7WAC - chains A and D of the 4 polymer chains in the assembly; structure by electron microscopy, 2.91 A resolution.

[Chain A (and D)]
Name: Cyanophycin synthase
Organism: Trichodesmium erythraeum IMS101
Notes: EC 6.3.2.29, 6.3.2.30; chain D of this document is another copy of the same molecule, construct and numbering; everything in this record applies to it too
UniProtKB: Q113V7 (Q113V7_TRIEI); numbering as in UniProt (aligned over 1-902)
Sequence (910 residues; each row starts with the number of its first residue):
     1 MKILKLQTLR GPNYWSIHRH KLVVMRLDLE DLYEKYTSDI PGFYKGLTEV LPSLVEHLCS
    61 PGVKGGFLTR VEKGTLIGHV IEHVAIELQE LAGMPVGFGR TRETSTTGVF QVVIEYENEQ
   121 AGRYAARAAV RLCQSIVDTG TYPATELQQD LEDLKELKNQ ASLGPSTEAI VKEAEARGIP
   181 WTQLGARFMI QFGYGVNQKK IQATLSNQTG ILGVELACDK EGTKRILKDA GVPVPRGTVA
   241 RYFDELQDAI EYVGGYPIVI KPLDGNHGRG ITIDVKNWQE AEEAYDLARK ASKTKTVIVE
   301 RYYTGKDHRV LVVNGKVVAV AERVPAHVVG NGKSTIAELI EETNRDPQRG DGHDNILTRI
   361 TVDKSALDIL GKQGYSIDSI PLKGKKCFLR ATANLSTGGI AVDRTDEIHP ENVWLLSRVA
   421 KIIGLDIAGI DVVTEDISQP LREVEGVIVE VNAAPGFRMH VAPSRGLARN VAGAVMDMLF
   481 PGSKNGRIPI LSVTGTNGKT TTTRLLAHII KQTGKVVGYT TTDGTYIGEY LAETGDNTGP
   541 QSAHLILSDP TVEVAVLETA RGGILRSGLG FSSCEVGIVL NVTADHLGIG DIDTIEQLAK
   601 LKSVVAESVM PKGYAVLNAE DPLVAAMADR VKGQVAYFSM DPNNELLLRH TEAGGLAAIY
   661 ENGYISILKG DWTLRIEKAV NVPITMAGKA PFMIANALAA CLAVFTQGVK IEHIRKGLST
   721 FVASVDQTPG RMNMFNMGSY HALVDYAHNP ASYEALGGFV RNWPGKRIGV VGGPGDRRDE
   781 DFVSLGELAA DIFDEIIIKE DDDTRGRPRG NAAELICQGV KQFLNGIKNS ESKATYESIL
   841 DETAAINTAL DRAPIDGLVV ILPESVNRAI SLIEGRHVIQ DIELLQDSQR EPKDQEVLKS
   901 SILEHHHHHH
Not modelled in the structure: 724-910
Differences from the reference sequence: expression tag (903-910)
Reported in the primary citation:
  - mutagenesis - E215A, H267A, R323A, N394A, R458A, K499A: decreased catalytic activity
  - mutagenesis - R309A: abolished catalytic activity
  - catalytic residues: His267, Arg309, Gly456 (proposed by the authors, not directly observed)

[How chain A and chain D interact]
Pairs across the interface (11; chain A residue first):
  Asp406(A) with Arg675(D)
  Leu467(A) with Thr673(D); Arg675(D)
  Ala468(A) with Trp672(D), hydrophobic
  Asn470(A) with Trp672(D)
  Trp672(A) with Ala468(D), hydrophobic; Arg469(D); Asn470(D)
  Thr673(A) with Leu467(D)
  Arg675(A) with Asp406(D); Leu467(D)
Other interface residues (no listed pair), chain A (9 interface residues in all): Arg469, Leu674

[Overview]
9 residues of chain A and 8 residues of chain D are in contact. The paper reports catalytic residues
His267(A), Arg309(A) and Gly456(A); E215A, H267A and R323A of chain A, among others, reduce catalytic
activity; 7 substitutions were tested in all.
Both chains are Cyanophycin synthase (Trichodesmium erythraeum IMS101). Entry 7WAC (Trichodesmium erythraeum
cyanophycin synthetase 1 (TeCphA1)) was determined by electron microscopy together with 7WAD, 7WAE and 7WAF
from the same study.
